Entry 2CN8 (X-ray diffraction, 2.70 A resolution); this record covers chain A.

Chain A:
Molecule: Serine/threonine-protein kinase CHK2
From: Homo sapiens
Notes: EC 2.7.11.1; fragment: kinase domain, residues 210-531
UniProtKB: O96017 (CHK2_HUMAN); residues 210-531 here = UniProt positions 210-531
Sequence (329 residues; each row starts with the number of its first residue):
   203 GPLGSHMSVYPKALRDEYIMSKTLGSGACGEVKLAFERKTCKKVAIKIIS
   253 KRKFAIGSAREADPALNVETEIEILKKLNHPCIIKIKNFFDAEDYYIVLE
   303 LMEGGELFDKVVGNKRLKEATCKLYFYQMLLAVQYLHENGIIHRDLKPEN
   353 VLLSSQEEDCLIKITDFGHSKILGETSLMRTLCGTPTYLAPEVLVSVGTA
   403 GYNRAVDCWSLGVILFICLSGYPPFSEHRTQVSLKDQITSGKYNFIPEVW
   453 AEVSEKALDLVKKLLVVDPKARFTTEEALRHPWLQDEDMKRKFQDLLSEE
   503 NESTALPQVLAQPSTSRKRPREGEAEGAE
Not modelled in the structure: 203-211, 229-232, 254-268, 376-377, 386-387, 431-433, 504-531
Ion coordination: Mg2+: D347, D368
Small-molecule neighbours: debromohymenialdisine (DBQ): L226, V234, A247, K249, I286, L301, E302, L303, M304, E308, E351, N352, L354, T367, D368
Curated features (UniProtKB/Swiss-Prot):
  - region: D368 to E394 (T-loop/activation segment)
  - active site: D347 (Proton acceptor)
  - binding site (ATP): G227 to V234, K249, E302 to E308, E351, N352, D368
  - modified residue: S379 (Phosphoserine), T383 (Phosphothreonine), T387 (Phosphothreonine), S456 (Phosphoserine)
What the authors report for this chain:
  - binding site for debromohymenialdisine: E302, M304, E308, N352
  - post-translational modification sites: T383, T387 (citing earlier work)

Summary:
Ligands of chain A: debromohymenialdisine. D347 and D368 coordinate Mg2+. Curated annotation (UniProt) lists
active-site residue D347 and 19 ATP-binding residues. The paper reports a binding site for
debromohymenialdisine at E302, M304 and E308 among others; modification sites T383 and T387.
Chain A is Serine/threonine-protein kinase CHK2 (Homo sapiens); the structure, Crystal structure of human Chk2
in complex with debromohymenialdisine, was determined by X-ray diffraction (same publication as 2CN5).
